PDB entry 2LNK | solution NMR | chains A and B of the 3 polymer chains in the assembly

[Chain A (and B)]
Name: Protein S100-A4
Source organism: Homo sapiens
Notes: chain B of this document is another copy of the same molecule, construct and numbering; everything in this record applies to it too
UniProt: P26447 (S10A4_HUMAN); numbering as in UniProt (aligned over 1-101)
Chain sequence (113 residues; numbered -11 to 101; the number before each row is that of its first residue; numbers below 1 keep their minus sign (Met-11 is residue -11)):
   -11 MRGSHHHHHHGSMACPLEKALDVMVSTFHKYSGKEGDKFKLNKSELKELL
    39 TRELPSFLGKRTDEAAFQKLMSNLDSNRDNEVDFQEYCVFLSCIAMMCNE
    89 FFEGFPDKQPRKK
Not modelled in the structure: -11 to 0
Construct notes: expression tag (-11 to 0)
Curated features (UniProtKB/Swiss-Prot):
  - binding site (Ca(2+)): Lys28, Glu33, Asp63, Asn65, Asp67, Glu69, Glu74
  - modified residue: Ala2 (N-acetylalanine), Lys7 (N6-acetyllysine), Lys35 (N6-acetyllysine)
What the authors report for this chain:
  - mutagenesis - V77D, C81D: unchanged expression

[How chain A and chain B interact]
Pairs across the interface (62):
  Pro4(A) - Val11(B)
  Pro4(A) - Glu41(B)
  Leu5(A) - Val11(B)
  Leu5(A) - Thr15(B)
  Leu5(A) - Glu41(B)
  Leu5(A) - Leu42(B)
  Leu5(A) - Leu79(B)
  Glu6(A) - Glu41(B)
  Glu6(A) - Ser44(B)
  Glu6(A) - Phe45(B)
  Ala8(A) - Ala8(B)
  Ala8(A) - Val11(B)
  Leu9(A) - Leu42(B)
  Leu9(A) - Phe45(B)
  Leu9(A) - Leu79(B)
  Leu9(A) - Ile82(B)
  Val11(A) - Pro4(B)
  Val11(A) - Leu5(B)
  Val11(A) - Ala8(B)
  Met12(A) - Met12(B)
  Met12(A) - Ala83(B)
  Val13(A) - Ala83(B)
  Val13(A) - Phe90(B)
  Ser14(A) - Phe90(B)
  Thr15(A) - Leu5(B)
  His17(A) - Phe90(B)
  His17(A) - Glu91(B)
  Glu41(A) - Pro4(B)
  Glu41(A) - Leu5(B)
  Glu41(A) - Glu6(B)
  Leu42(A) - Leu5(B)
  Ser44(A) - Glu6(B)
  Phe45(A) - Leu9(B)
  Asp71(A) - Lys100(B)
  Phe72(A) - Ala83(B)
  Phe72(A) - Met84(B)
  Phe72(A) - Asn87(B)
  Gln73(A) - Met84(B)
  Cys76(A) - Ser80(B)
  Cys76(A) - Met84(B)
  Leu79(A) - Leu5(B)
  Leu79(A) - Leu9(B)
  Leu79(A) - Met12(B)
  Ser80(A) - Met12(B)
  Ser80(A) - Cys76(B)
  Ser80(A) - Leu79(B)
  Ser80(A) - Ser80(B)
  Ile82(A) - Leu9(B)
  Ala83(A) - Leu9(B)
  Ala83(A) - Met12(B)
  Ala83(A) - Val13(B)
  Ala83(A) - Phe72(B)
  Ala83(A) - Cys76(B)
  Met84(A) - Phe72(B)
  Met84(A) - Gln73(B)
  Met84(A) - Cys76(B)
  Cys86(A) - Leu9(B)
  Cys86(A) - Asp10(B)
  Cys86(A) - Val13(B)
  Asn87(A) - Val13(B)
  Asn87(A) - His17(B)
  Asn87(A) - Phe72(B)
Interface residues without a listed pair, chain A (36 interface residues in all): Met1, Asp10, Phe16, Lys18, Lys26, Phe27, Leu37, Tyr75, Val77, Phe90
Interface residues without a listed pair, chain B (35 interface residues in all): Ala2, Lys7, Lys18, Leu37, Tyr75, Val77, Cys86, Phe93

[In short]
36 residues of chain A face 35 of chain B across their interface. Curated annotation (UniProt) lists 7
Ca2+-binding residues on chain A. From the paper: V77D and C81D of chain A leave expression unchanged.
Both chains are Protein S100-A4 (Homo sapiens). Entry 2LNK (Solution structure of Ca-bound S100A4 in complex
with non-muscle myosin IIA) was determined by solution NMR.
